Entry 5JQL (X-ray diffraction, 2.90 A resolution); this record covers chains G and H of the 12 polymer chains in the assembly.

[Chain G]
Protein: Protein UPS1, mitochondrial
From: Saccharomyces cerevisiae (strain ATCC 204508 / S288c)
UniProt: Q05776 (UPS1_YEAST); residue numbers follow UniProt; this construct covers 2-175
Sequence (189 residues; row label = number of the first residue in the row; numbers below 1 keep their minus sign (Met-13 is residue -13)):
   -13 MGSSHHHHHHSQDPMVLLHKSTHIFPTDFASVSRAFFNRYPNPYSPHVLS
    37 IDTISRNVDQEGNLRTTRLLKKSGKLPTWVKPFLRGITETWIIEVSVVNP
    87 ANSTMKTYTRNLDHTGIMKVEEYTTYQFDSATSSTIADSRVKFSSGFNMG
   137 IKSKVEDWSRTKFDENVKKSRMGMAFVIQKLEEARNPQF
Disordered / not traced: -13 to -1, 169-175
Modified / non-standard residues: Mse1 (selenomethionine); Mse91, Mse104, Mse135, Mse158, Mse160 (selenomethionine; parent Met)
Construct notes: expression tag (-13 to 1)
Swiss-Prot annotation at these positions:
  - binding site (a 1,2-diacyl-sn-glycero-3-phosphate): Tyr26, Lys58, Lys148, Asn152
  - mutagenesis: Phe23 (F23D: Strongly impairs interaction with MDM35. Failure to complement the mitochondrial defects of UPS1-deficient cells), Arg25 (R25E: Nearly abolishes phosphatidic acid transfer activity; R25K: No effect on phosphatidic acid transfer activity), His33 (H33E: Failure to complement the mitochondrial defects of UPS1-deficient cells; when associated with E-58; E-61; E-148 and E-155), Arg42 (R42D: Impairs interaction with MDM35. Reduces ability to complement the mitochondrial defects of UPS1-deficient cells), Leu50 (L50D: Strongly impairs interaction with MDM35. Failure to complement the mitochondrial defects of UPS1-deficient cells), Arg54 (R54E: Decreases phosphatidic acid transfer activity and impairs cardiolipin biosynthesis), Lys58 (K58E: Failure to complement the mitochondrial defects of UPS1-deficient cells; when associated with E-33; E-61; E-148 and E-155), Lys61 (K61E: Failure to complement the mitochondrial defects of UPS1-deficient cells; when associated with E-33; E-58; E-148 and E-155; K61E: Nearly abolishes phosphatidic acid transfer activity ...), Leu62 (L62A: Decreases phosphatidic acid binding and impairs cardiolipin biosynthesis; when associated with A-65), Trp65 (W65A: Decreases phosphatidic acid binding and impairs cardiolipin biosynthesis; when associated with A-62), Trp77 (W77D: Impairs interaction with MDM35. Reduces ability to complement the mitochondrial defects of UPS1-deficient cells), Ile78 (I78D: Failure to complement the mitochondrial defects of UPS1-deficient cells), 8 further mutagenesis entries in UniProt

[Chain H]
Protein: Mitochondrial distribution and morphology protein 35
From: Saccharomyces cerevisiae (strain ATCC 204508 / S288c)
UniProt: O60200 (MDM35_YEAST); residue numbers follow UniProt; this construct covers 1-86
Sequence (86 residues; row label = number of the first residue in the row):
     1 MGNIMSASFAPECTDLKTKYDSCFNEWYSEKFLKGKSVENECSKQWYAYT
    51 TCVNAALVKQGIKPALDEAREEAPFENGGKLKEVDK
Disordered / not traced: 1-4, 38-39, 78-86
Cystine bridges: Cys13-Cys52, Cys23-Cys42
Modified / non-standard residues: Mse5 (selenomethionine; parent Met)
Swiss-Prot annotation at these positions:
  - motif: Cys13 to Cys23 (Cx9C motif 1), Cys42 to Cys52 (Cx9C motif 2)
  - mutagenesis: Phe24 (F24A: Impairs interaction with UPS1 and UPS2; when associated with A-27 and A-28), Trp27 (W27A: Impairs interaction with UPS1 and UPS2; when associated with A-24 and A-28), Tyr28 (Y28A: Impairs interaction with UPS1 and UPS2; when associated with A-24 and A-27), Phe32 (F32A: Impairs interaction with UPS1 and UPS2)

[How chain G and chain H interact]
Pairs across the interface (49):
  Ala16(G) - Leu33(H)  hydrophobic
  Ser19(G) - Tyr28(H)  hydrogen bond
  Ser19(G) - Leu33(H)
  Arg20(G) - Asn25(H)
  Arg20(G) - Ser29(H)  hydrogen bond
  Phe23(G) - Tyr28(H)
  Asn24(G) - Asn25(H)  hydrogen bond
  Pro27(G) - Mse5(H)
  Pro27(G) - Ser6(H)
  Leu35(G) - Ala7(H)
  Ser36(G) - Ala7(H)
  Ser36(G) - Ser8(H)
  Ser36(G) - Phe9(H)
  Ile37(G) - Ala7(H)  hydrogen bond (backbone-backbone)
  Ile37(G) - Lys17(H)
  Asp38(G) - Ser8(H)  hydrogen bond
  Asp38(G) - Phe9(H)  hydrogen bond (side chain-backbone)
  Asp38(G) - Tyr49(H)  hydrogen bond
  Asp38(G) - Val53(H)
  Thr39(G) - Trp46(H)
  Thr39(G) - Tyr49(H)  hydrogen bond (backbone-side chain)
  Ile40(G) - Trp46(H)
  Ile40(G) - Arg70(H)
  Ser41(G) - Arg70(H)
  Arg42(G) - Tyr20(H)  hydrogen bond
  Arg42(G) - Phe24(H)
  Gly48(G) - Phe32(H)
  Leu50(G) - Phe24(H)  hydrophobic
  Leu50(G) - Tyr28(H)  hydrophobic
  Leu50(G) - Phe32(H)
  Lys57(G) - Phe9(H)
  Trp77(G) - Phe9(H)  hydrophobic
  Trp77(G) - Gln60(H)
  Trp77(G) - Ile62(H)
  Ile79(G) - Ala69(H)  hydrophobic
  Val81(G) - Phe75(H)
  Val83(G) - Phe75(H)  hydrophobic
  Val84(G) - Tyr28(H)
  Pro86(G) - Phe32(H)  hydrophobic
  Pro86(G) - Leu33(H)  hydrophobic
  Lys92(G) - Phe75(H)
  Thr93(G) - Phe75(H)
  Tyr94(G) - Pro74(H)  hydrophobic
  Tyr94(G) - Phe75(H)
  Arg96(G) - Ala69(H)
  Leu98(G) - Ile62(H)  hydrophobic
  Leu98(G) - Ala69(H)  hydrophobic
  Asp99(G) - Ile62(H)
  Tyr109(G) - Pro74(H)  hydrogen bond (side chain-backbone)
Also at the interface, not in a pair above, chain G (36 interface residues in all): Phe15, Tyr26, Val44, Asn49, Leu55, Ser82
Also at the interface, not in a pair above, chain H (27 interface residues in all): Asp21, Trp27, Leu57, Ala65, Leu66

[Summary]
The interface between chain G and chain H involves 36 residues on one side and 27 on the other, with 10
hydrogen bonds. Polar pairs include Ser19(G)-Tyr28(H), Arg20(G)-Ser29(H) and Asn24(G)-Asn25(H).
Here chain G is Protein UPS1, mitochondrial and chain H is Mitochondrial distribution and morphology protein
35, both from Saccharomyces cerevisiae (strain ATCC 204508 / S288c). Entry 5JQL (Crystal Structure of
Phosphatidic acid Transporter Ups1/Mdm35 Void of Bound Phospholipid from Saccharomyces Cerevisiae at 2.9 ...)
was determined by X-ray diffraction (same publication as 6KYL and 5JQM).
